Entry 8YZ2 (electron microscopy, 2.68 A resolution); this record covers chains O and T of the 39 polymer chains in the assembly.

[Chain O]
Molecule: Reaction center protein O chain
From: Dinoroseobacter shibae DFL 12
UniProtKB: A8LIU2 (A8LIU2_DINSH); residues 1-239 here = UniProt positions 1-239
Chain sequence (239 residues; numbered 1 to 239; the number before each row is that of its first residue):
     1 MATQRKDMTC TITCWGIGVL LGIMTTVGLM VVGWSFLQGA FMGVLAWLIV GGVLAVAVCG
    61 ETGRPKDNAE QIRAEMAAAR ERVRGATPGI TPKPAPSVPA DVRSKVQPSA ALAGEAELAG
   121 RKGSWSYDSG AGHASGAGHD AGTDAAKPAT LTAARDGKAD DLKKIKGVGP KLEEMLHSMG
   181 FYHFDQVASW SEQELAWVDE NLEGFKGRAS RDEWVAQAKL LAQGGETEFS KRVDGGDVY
Not modelled in the structure: 1-7, 60-239
What the authors report for this chain:
  - contacts within the chain: Cys10-Cys59

[Chain T]
Molecule: Antenna pigment protein alpha chain
From: Dinoroseobacter shibae DFL 12
UniProtKB: A8LQ15 (A8LQ15_DINSH); residues 1-53 here = UniProt positions 1-53
Chain sequence (53 residues; each row starts with the number of its first residue):
     1 MSKFYKIWLI FDPRRVFVAQ GVFLFLLAAM IHLVLLSTEH FNWFELAAAN AAM
Not modelled in the structure: 1, 53
Small-molecule neighbours:
  - Spheroidenone (A1EFU; (4E,16E,26E)-2-methoxy-2,6,10,14,19,23,27,31-octamethyl-dotriaconta-4,6,8,10,12,14,16,18,20,22,26,30-dodecaen-3-one), molecule 1: Phe4, Lys6, Ile7, Ile10
  - Spheroidenone (A1EFU), molecule 2: Phe17, Gln20, Phe23, Leu24, Leu27, Met30, Ile31
  - Spheroidenone / bacteriochlorophyll a: Phe17, Gln20, Gly21, Leu24, Phe25, Ala28, Ala29, His32, Leu33, Leu35, Leu36, Trp43, Phe44
  - bacteriochlorophyll a (BCL): Phe4, Trp8, Val16, Gln20, Phe23, Leu24, Leu27, Ala28, Ile31, His32, Leu35

[Interface between chain O and chain T]
Residue-residue contacts (9):
  Thr9(O) with Arg15(T)
  Ile17(O) with Val22(T), hydrophobic
  Leu20(O) with Val22(T), hydrophobic; Leu26(T), hydrophobic
  Val27(O) with Leu33(T), hydrophobic
  Gly28(O) with Leu33(T)
  Val31(O) with Leu33(T); Leu36(T), hydrophobic; Ser37(T)
Interface residues without a listed pair, chain O (8 interface residues in all): Thr13, Met24
Interface residues without a listed pair, chain T (9 interface residues in all): Val18, Phe25, Ala29

[Overview]
The interface between chain O and chain T involves 8 residues on one side and 9 on the other. Ligands of chain
T: bacteriochlorophyll a, Spheroidenone and Spheroidenone / bacteriochlorophyll a. From the paper: contacts
within the chain involving Cys10(O) and Cys59(O).
Chain O is Reaction center protein O chain and chain T is Antenna pigment protein alpha chain, both from
Dinoroseobacter shibae DFL 12; the structure, Cryo-EM structure of a tri-heme cytochrome-associated RC-LH1
complex from a marine photoheterotrophic bacterium, purified with magnesium ..., was determined by electron
microscopy (same publication as 8YY9 and 9KM0).
